1AL0 - chains 1 and 2 of the 7 polymer chains in the assembly; structure by X-ray diffraction, 3.50 A resolution.

[Chain 1 (and 2)]
Protein: Scaffolding protein gpd
Source organism: Enterobacteria phage phiX174
Notes: chain 2 of this document is another copy of the same molecule, construct and numbering; everything in this record applies to it too
UniProtKB: P69486 (VGD_BPPHX); residues 2-152 here correspond to UniProt positions 1-151 (UniProt number = residue number - 1)
Sequence (152 residues; each row starts with the number of its first residue):
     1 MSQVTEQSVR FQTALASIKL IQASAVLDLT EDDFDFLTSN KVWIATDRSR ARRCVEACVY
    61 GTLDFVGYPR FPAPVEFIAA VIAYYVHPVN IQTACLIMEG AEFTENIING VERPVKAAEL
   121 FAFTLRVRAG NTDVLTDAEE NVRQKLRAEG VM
Not modelled in the structure: 1-5, 149-152 (chain 2: 1-5, 139-152)

[Chain 1 / chain 2 interface]
Residue-residue contacts - 40 pairs, chain 1 then chain 2:
  V9(1) - Q7(2)
  V9(1) - R126(2)
  Q12(1) - A129(2)
  T13(1) - L125(2)
  T13(1) - R126(2)
  T13(1) - A129(2)
  A16(1) - R128(2)
  A16(1) - A129(2)  hydrophobic
  L20(1) - P88(2)  hydrophobic
  L20(1) - I91(2)  hydrophobic
  L20(1) - L125(2)  hydrophobic
  L20(1) - R128(2)
  A23(1) - V89(2)
  A25(1) - V89(2)  hydrophobic
  V59(1) - Q92(2)  hydrogen bond (backbone-side chain)
  L63(1) - Q92(2)
  V66(1) - W43(2)
  V66(1) - I44(2)  hydrophobic
  V66(1) - A45(2)
  Y68(1) - I44(2)  hydrogen bond (side chain-backbone)
  Y68(1) - A45(2)  hydrogen bond (side chain-backbone)
  Y68(1) - R48(2)
  Y68(1) - L96(2)  hydrophobic
  P69(1) - L96(2)  hydrophobic
  F71(1) - Q92(2)
  F71(1) - L96(2)  hydrophobic
  F71(1) - A117(2)
  F71(1) - A118(2)  hydrophobic
  F71(1) - F121(2)  hydrophobic
  P72(1) - A118(2)  hydrophobic
  P74(1) - F121(2)
  F77(1) - Q92(2)
  F77(1) - L125(2)  hydrophobic
  T104(1) - A122(2)
  T104(1) - R126(2)  hydrogen bond
  E105(1) - R126(2)
  I107(1) - A118(2)
  I107(1) - E119(2)
  I108(1) - F123(2)  hydrophobic
  I108(1) - R126(2)
Interface residues without a listed pair, chain 1 (24 interface residues in all): S17, Y60, T62, E76
Interface residues without a listed pair, chain 2 (25 interface residues in all): R10, V42, D47, T93, I97

[In short]
Chain 1 and chain 2 form an interface of 24 and 25 residues respectively; the contacts include 4 hydrogen
bonds. Polar pairs include V59(1)-Q92(2), Y68(1)-I44(2) and Y68(1)-A45(2).
Both chains are Scaffolding protein gpd (Enterobacteria phage phiX174). Entry 1AL0 (Procapsid of bacteriophage
PHIX174) was determined by X-ray diffraction.
